3U61 - chains E and I of the 10 polymer chains in the assembly; structure by X-ray diffraction, 3.20 A resolution.

[Chain E]
Molecule: DNA polymerase accessory protein 44
Organism: Enterobacteria phage T4
Reference sequence: P04526 (DPA44_BPT4); residue numbers follow UniProt; this construct covers 1-319
Chain sequence (324 residues; numbered -4 to 319; the number before each row is that of its first residue; numbers below 1 keep their minus sign (Gly-4 is residue -4)):
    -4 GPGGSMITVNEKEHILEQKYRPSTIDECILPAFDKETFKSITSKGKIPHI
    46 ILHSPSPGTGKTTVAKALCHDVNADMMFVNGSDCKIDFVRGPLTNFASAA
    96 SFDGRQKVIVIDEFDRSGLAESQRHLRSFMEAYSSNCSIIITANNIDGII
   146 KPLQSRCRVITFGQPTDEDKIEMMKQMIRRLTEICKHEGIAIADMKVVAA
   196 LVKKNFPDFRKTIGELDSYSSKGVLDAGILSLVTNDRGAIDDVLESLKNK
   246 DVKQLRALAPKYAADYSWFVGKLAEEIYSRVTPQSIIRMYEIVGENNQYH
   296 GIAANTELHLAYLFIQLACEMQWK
Disordered / not traced: -4 to 2, 214-232, 316-319
Differences from the reference sequence: expression tag (-4 to 0)
Swiss-Prot annotation at these positions:
  - binding site (ATP): Glu12 to Tyr15, Ile24, Gly53 to Thr58, Arg205
Residues lining bound ligands: 08T ([[[(2R,3S,4R,5R)-5-(6-aminopurin-9-yl)-3,4-bis(oxidanyl)oxolan-2-yl]methoxy-oxidanyl-phosphoryl]oxy-oxidanyl-phosphoryl]oxy-tris(fluoranyl)beryllium): Glu126, Pro147, Arg151
What the authors report for this chain:
  - allosteric site: Lys80 (proposed by the authors, not directly observed)

[Chain I]
Molecule: Template DNA strand
Sequence (20 nucleotides; each row starts with the number of its first residue; numbers below 1 keep their minus sign (DT-9 is residue -9)):
    -9 TTTTTTTTTTGGTGTCTACG
Disordered / not traced: -9 to 0, 9-10

[Interface between chain E and chain I]
Pairs across the interface (7; chain E residue first):
  Lys80(E) with DG2(I), salt bridge to the phosphate; DT3(I), phosphate contact
  Ile81(E) with DT3(I), hydrogen bond to the phosphate; DG4(I), phosphate contact
  Arg85(E) with DG4(I), salt bridge to the phosphate
  Arg111(E) with DG2(I), salt bridge to the phosphate
  Ser117(E) with DT3(I), phosphate contact
Other interface residues (no listed pair), chain E (6 interface residues in all): Asp82
Other interface residues (no listed pair), chain I (4 interface residues in all): DG1

[Summary]
6 residues of chain E face 4 of chain I across their interface; the contacts include 1 hydrogen bond and 3
salt bridges. Among the polar pairs are Ile81(E)-DT3(I), Lys80(E)-DG2(I) and Arg85(E)-DG4(I). Chain E binds
compound 08T. Curated annotation (UniProt) lists 12 ATP-binding residues on chain E. The paper reports an
allosteric site at Lys80(E).
Chain E is DNA polymerase accessory protein 44 (Enterobacteria phage T4) and chain I is Template DNA strand;
the structure, Structure of T4 Bacteriophage Clamp Loader Bound To Closed Clamp, DNA and ATP Analog and ADP,
was determined by X-ray diffraction (same publication as 3U5Z and 3U60).
